Entry 3ZUY (X-ray diffraction, 2.20 A resolution); this record covers chain A.

== Chain A ==
Name: Transporter
From: Neisseria meningitidis
UniProt: Q9K0A9 (Q9K0A9_NEIMB); residues 1-315 here = UniProt positions 1-315
Amino-acid sequence (323 residues; row label = number of the first residue in the row):
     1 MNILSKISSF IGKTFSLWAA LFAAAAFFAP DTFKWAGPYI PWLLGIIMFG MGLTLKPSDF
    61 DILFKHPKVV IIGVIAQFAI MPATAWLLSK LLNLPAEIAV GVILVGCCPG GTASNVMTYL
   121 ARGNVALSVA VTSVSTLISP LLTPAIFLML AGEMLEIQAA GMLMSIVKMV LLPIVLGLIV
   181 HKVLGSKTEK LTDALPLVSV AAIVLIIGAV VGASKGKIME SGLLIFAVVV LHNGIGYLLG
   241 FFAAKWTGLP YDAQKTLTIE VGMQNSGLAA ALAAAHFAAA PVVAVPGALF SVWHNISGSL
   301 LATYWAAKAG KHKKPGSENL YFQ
Unresolved in the structure: 1, 310-323
Sequence notes: expression tag (316-323)
Bound ions: Na+ site 1: Gln77, Glu260, Val261, Met263, Gln264; Na+ site 2: Ser114, Asn115, Ser128, Thr132, Glu260
Residues lining bound ligands:
  - phosphatidylethanolamine (PTY), molecule 1: Leu120, Arg122, Thr303, Tyr304, Ala306, Ala307
  - phosphatidylethanolamine (PTY), molecule 2: Val230, Leu231, Gly234, Tyr237, Leu238, Phe241, Tyr251, Thr258, Trp293, Ser297, Leu301, Tyr304, Trp305, Lys308
  - taurocholic acid (TCH), molecule 1: Gly12, Lys13, Phe15, Ile47, Met48, Thr112, Ala113, Val116, Met117, Leu120, Ser199, Val200, Ile203, His294, Asn295
  - taurocholic acid (TCH), molecule 2: Lys68, Val69, Ile72, Thr247, Gly248, Leu249, Pro250
What the authors report for this chain:
  - Na+ coordination: Gln77, Ser114, Asn115, Ser128, Thr132, Glu260, Val261, Met263, Gln264
  - binding site for taurocholic acid: Thr112, Asn265, His294, Asn295

== Summary ==
Chain A binds taurocholic acid and phosphatidylethanolamine. The Na+ site 1 is built by Gln77, Glu260, Val261,
Met263 and Gln264. The paper reports a binding site for taurocholic acid at Thr112, Asn265 and His294 among
others; Na+ coordination by Gln77, Ser114 and Asn115 among others.
Chain A is Transporter (Neisseria meningitidis); the structure, Crystal structure of a bacterial homologue of
the bile acid sodium symporter ASBT, was determined by X-ray diffraction.
